9IWK - chains A and B; structure by X-ray diffraction, 2.43 A resolution.

Chain A:
Protein: Isoform 1 of Peroxisome proliferator-activated receptor gamma
Organism: Homo sapiens
UniProtKB: P37231-2 (PPARG-2_HUMAN); residues 203-477 here = UniProt positions 203-477
Sequence (279 residues; row label = number of the first residue in the row):
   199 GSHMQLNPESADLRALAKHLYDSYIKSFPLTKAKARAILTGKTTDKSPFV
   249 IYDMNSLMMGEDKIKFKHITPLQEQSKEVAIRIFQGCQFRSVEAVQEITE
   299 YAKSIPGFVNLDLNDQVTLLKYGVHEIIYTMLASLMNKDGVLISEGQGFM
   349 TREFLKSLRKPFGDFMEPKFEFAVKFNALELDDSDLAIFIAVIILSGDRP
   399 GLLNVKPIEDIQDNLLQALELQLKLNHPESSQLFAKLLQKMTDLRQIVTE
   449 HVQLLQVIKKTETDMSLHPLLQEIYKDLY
Disordered / not traced: 199-201, 260-288, 456-477
Construct notes: expression tag (199-202)
From the paper describing this entry:
  - conformationally variable residues (order/disorder transition): D260 to R288, K457 to Y477

Chain B:
Protein: Nuclear receptor corepressor 2
UniProtKB: Q9Y618 (NCOR2_HUMAN); residues 137-158 here correspond to UniProt positions 2346-2367 (UniProt number = residue number + 2209)
Sequence (22 residues; numbered 137 to 158; the number before each row is that of its first residue):
   137 TNMGLEAIIRKALMGKYDQWEE
Disordered / not traced: 137-140, 150-158

Interface between chain A and chain B:
Residue-residue contacts (15; chain A residue first):
  V290(A) with I144(B), hydrophobic
  V293(A) with I145(B), hydrophobic
  Q294(A) with I144(B)
  T297(A) with A148(B); L149(B)
  K301(A) with A148(B), hydrogen bond (side chain-backbone); L149(B)
  L311(A) with L149(B), hydrophobic
  N312(A) with R146(B)
  Q314(A) with L149(B)
  V315(A) with E142(B); R146(B)
  L318(A) with I145(B)
  K319(A) with E142(B), salt bridge; I145(B)
Other interface residues (no listed pair), chain A (13 interface residues in all): E298, F306

In short:
Chain A and chain B form an interface of 13 and 6 residues respectively; the contacts include 1 hydrogen bond
and 1 salt bridge. Polar contacts include K319(A)-E142(B) and K301(A)-A148(B). From the paper: conformational
variability at D260(A) and K457(A).
Here chain A is Isoform 1 of Peroxisome proliferator-activated receptor gamma (Homo sapiens) and chain B is
Nuclear receptor corepressor 2. Entry 9IWK (X-ray structure of human PPARgamma ligand binding domain-NCoR2
corepressor peptide co-crystals obtained by co-crystallization) was determined by X-ray diffraction, deposited
together with 9IWJ, 9IWL, 9IWM, 9IWN and 9IWO.
